2VSS - chains C and D of the 6 polymer chains in the assembly; structure by X-ray diffraction, 2.22 A resolution.

# Chain C (and D)
Name: P-hydroxycinnamoyl CoA hydratase/lyase
From: Pseudomonas fluorescens
Notes: EC 4.2.1.101; chain D of this document is another copy of the same molecule, construct and numbering; everything in this record applies to it too
UniProt: O69762 (O69762_PSEFL); residues 1-276 here = UniProt positions 1-276
Amino-acid sequence (276 residues; each row starts with the number of its first residue):
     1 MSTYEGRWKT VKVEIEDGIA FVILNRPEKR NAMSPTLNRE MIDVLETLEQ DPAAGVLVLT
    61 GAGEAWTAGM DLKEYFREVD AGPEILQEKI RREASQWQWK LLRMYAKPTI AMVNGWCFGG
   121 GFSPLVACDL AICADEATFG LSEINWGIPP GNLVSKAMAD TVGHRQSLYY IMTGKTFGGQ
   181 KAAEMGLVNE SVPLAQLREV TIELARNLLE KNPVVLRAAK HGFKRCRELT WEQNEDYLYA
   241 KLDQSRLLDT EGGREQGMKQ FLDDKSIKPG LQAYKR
Not modelled in the structure: 1-5, 73-81, 251-276 (chain D: 1-2, 249-276)
Swiss-Prot annotation at these positions:
  - binding site (acetyl-CoA): Lys29, Ala68, Met70, Leu72, Gly120, Ser142, Trp146
  - binding site (vanillin): Tyr75, Gly151, Tyr239
  - mutagenesis: Ser123 (S123A: Reduced kcat compared to wild-type but not markerdly), Glu143 (E143A: Abolishes catalytic activity), Tyr239 (Y239F: Increased KM for feruloyl-CoA but retains a significant amount of catalytic activity with a kcat 10 times less than that of the wild-type)
From the paper describing this entry:
  - binding site for 4-hydroxy-3-methoxybenzaldehyde: Tyr75
  - mutagenesis - S123A/E143A, E143A: abolished catalytic activity
  - mutagenesis - S123A: decreased catalytic activity on feruloyl-CoA
  - mutagenesis - S123A: unchanged binding to feruloyl-CoA
  - catalytic residues: Tyr75, Arg91, Tyr239 (proposed by the authors, not directly observed)
  - specificity-determining residues: Tyr239

# How chain C and chain D interact
Contacting residue pairs - 30 pairs, chain C then chain D:
  Arg225(C) with Glu232(D); Gln233(D); Asp236(D), salt bridge
  Glu228(C) with Gln233(D), hydrogen bond
  Leu229(C) with Leu229(D), hydrophobic
  Glu232(C) with Arg225(D)
  Gln233(C) with Arg225(D); Glu228(D), hydrogen bond; Leu229(D)
  Asp236(C) with Arg225(D), salt bridge; Tyr237(D), hydrogen bond; Lys241(D), salt bridge
  Tyr237(C) with Asp236(D), hydrogen bond
  Tyr239(C) with Gln244(D), hydrogen bond (backbone-side chain)
  Ala240(C) with Ala240(D), hydrophobic; Lys241(D); Gln244(D)
  Lys241(C) with Asp236(D), salt bridge; Ala240(D)
  Asp243(C) with Gln244(D), hydrogen bond; Leu247(D); Leu248(D)
  Gln244(C) with Tyr239(D); Ala240(D); Asp243(D), hydrogen bond
  Arg246(C) with Leu247(D)
  Leu247(C) with Asp243(D); Arg246(D); Leu247(D)
  Leu248(C) with Asp243(D)

# In short
The chain C/chain D interface involves 15 residues from each chain, with 7 hydrogen bonds and 4 salt bridges.
Among the polar pairs are Arg225(C)-Asp236(D), Asp236(C)-Lys241(D) and Glu228(C)-Gln233(D). From the paper:
catalytic residues Tyr75(C), Arg91(C) and Tyr239(C); S123A/E143A and E143A of chain C abolish catalytic
activity.
Both chains are P-hydroxycinnamoyl CoA hydratase/lyase (Pseudomonas fluorescens). Entry 2VSS (Wild-type
Hydroxycinnamoyl-CoA hydratase lyase in complex with acetyl- CoA and vanillin) was determined by X-ray
diffraction together with 2VSU from the same study.
